Entry 5O7Q (X-ray diffraction, 1.72 A resolution); this record covers chains A and B.

# Chain A (and B)
Name: Monellin chain B, Monellin chain A
From: Dioscoreophyllum cumminsii
Notes: chain B of this document is another copy of the same molecule, construct and numbering; everything in this record applies to it too
UniProt: chimeric construct of P02882, P02881: residues 1-48 from P02882 (MONB_DIOCU) positions 1-48 (same numbers); residues 52-96 from P02881 positions 1-45 (UniProt number = residue number - 51)
Sequence (96 residues; row label = number of the first residue in the row):
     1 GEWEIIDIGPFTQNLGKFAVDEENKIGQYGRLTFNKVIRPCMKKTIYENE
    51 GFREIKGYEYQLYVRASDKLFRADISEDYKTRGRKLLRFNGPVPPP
Disordered / not traced: 48-53 (chain B: fully traced)
Sequence notes: linker (49-51); conflict R65 (Tyr14 in P02881)
Swiss-Prot annotation at these positions:
  - site: C41 (Blocking, abolishes the sweet taste)

# Interface between chain A and chain B
Pairs across the interface (20; chain A residue first):
  W3(A) with I5(B); P40(B); P96(B), hydrophobic
  E4(A) with I5(B)
  I5(A) with W3(B); E4(B); I5(B), hydrophobic; M42(B), hydrophobic
  P40(A) with W3(B); M42(B), hydrophobic
  M42(A) with I5(B), hydrophobic; M42(B), hydrophobic
  K44(A) with P96(B), hydrogen bond (side chain-backbone)
  E59(A) with P96(B)
  Q61(A) with Y63(B)
  Y63(A) with Q61(B)
  P96(A) with W3(B); K44(B), hydrogen bond (backbone-side chain); E59(B); Q61(B)
Other interface residues (no listed pair), chain A (11 interface residues in all): G1
Other interface residues (no listed pair), chain B (11 interface residues in all): R39

# Overview
The chain A/chain B interface involves 11 residues from each chain; the contacts include 2 hydrogen bonds. The
hydrogen-bonded pair is K44(A)-P96(B).
Both chains are Monellin chain B, Monellin chain A (Dioscoreophyllum cumminsii). Entry 5O7Q (Crystal structure
of a single chain monellin mutant (Y65R) pH 5.5) was determined by X-ray diffraction together with 5O7K, 5O7L,
5O7R and 5O7S from the same study.
